3RU4 - chains B and D of the 4 polymer chains in the assembly; structure by X-ray diffraction, 1.68 A resolution.

== Chain B ==
Protein: Bowman-Birk type seed trypsin and chymotrypsin inhibitor
From: Vigna unguiculata
UniProt: P17734 (IBB_VIGUN); numbering as in UniProt (aligned over 14-74)
Sequence (61 residues; numbered 14 to 74; the number before each row is that of its first residue):
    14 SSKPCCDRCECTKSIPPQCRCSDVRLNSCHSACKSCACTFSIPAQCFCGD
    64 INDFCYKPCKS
Differences from the reference sequence: conflict Asp-20 (Arg in P17734), Arg-21 (Glu in P17734), Glu-23 (Ala in P17734), Asp-36 (Glu in P17734)
Swiss-Prot annotation at these positions:
  - site: Lys-26, Ser-27 (Reactive bond for trypsin), Phe-53, Ser-54 (Reactive bond for chymotrypsin)
Disulfides: Cys-18/Cys-72, Cys-19/Cys-34, Cys-22/Cys-68, Cys-24/Cys-32, Cys-42/Cys-49, Cys-46/Cys-61, Cys-51/Cys-59

== Chain D ==
Protein: Chymotrypsinogen A
From: Bos taurus
Notes: EC 3.4.21.1
UniProt: P00766 (CTRA_BOVIN); residues 16-146 here = UniProt positions 16-146
Sequence (131 residues; numbered 16 to 146; the number before each row is that of its first residue):
    16 IVNGEEAVPGSWPWQVSLQDKTGFHFCGGSLINENWVVTAAHCGVTTSDV
    66 VVAGEFDQGSSSEKIQKLKIAKVFKNSKYNSLTINNDITLLKLSTAASFS
   116 QTVSAVCLPSASDDFAAGTTCVTTGWGLTRY
Swiss-Prot annotation at these positions:
  - active site (Charge relay system): His-57, Asp-102
Disulfides: Cys-42/Cys-58

== Interface between chain B and chain D ==
Contacting residue pairs - 15 pairs, chain B then chain D:
  Arg-21(B) / Leu-97(D)
  Ser-35(B) / Leu-97(D)
  Thr-52(B) / His-57(D)
  Thr-52(B) / Ile-99(D)
  Ser-54(B) / Phe-41(D)
  Ser-54(B) / Cys-42(D)
  Ser-54(B) / His-57(D)  hydrogen bond
  Ile-55(B) / Phe-39(D)  hydrophobic
  Ile-55(B) / His-40(D)
  Ile-55(B) / Phe-41(D)  hydrogen bond (backbone-backbone)
  Gln-58(B) / His-57(D)  hydrogen bond (side chain-backbone)
  Gln-58(B) / Tyr-94(D)
  Phe-60(B) / Ser-96(D)
  Phe-60(B) / Leu-97(D)  hydrophobic
  Phe-60(B) / Ile-99(D)  hydrophobic
Also at the interface, not in a pair above, chain B (10 interface residues in all): Val-37, Asn-40, Phe-53
Also at the interface, not in a pair above, chain D (11 interface residues in all): Cys-58, Tyr-146

== Overview ==
10 residues of chain B and 11 residues of chain D are in contact; the contacts include 3 hydrogen bonds. Among
the polar pairs are Ser-54(B)/His-57(D), Gln-58(B)/His-57(D) and Ile-55(B)/Phe-41(D). From UniProt:
active-site residues His-57(D) and Asp-102(D) on chain D.
Here chain B is Bowman-Birk type seed trypsin and chymotrypsin inhibitor (Vigna unguiculata) and chain D is
Chymotrypsinogen A (Bos taurus). Entry 3RU4 (Crystal structure of the Bowman-Birk serine protease inhibitor
BTCI in complex with trypsin and chymotrypsin) was determined by X-ray diffraction.
